Entry 4QVW (X-ray diffraction, 3.00 A resolution); this record covers chains I and Y of the 28 polymer chains in the assembly.

Chain I:
Protein: Proteasome subunit beta type-3
Organism: Saccharomyces cerevisiae
Notes: EC 3.4.25.1
UniProtKB: P25451 (PSB3_YEAST); residues 0-204 here correspond to UniProt positions 1-205 (UniProt number = residue number + 1)
Sequence (205 residues; row label = number of the first residue in the row; numbering starts at 0):
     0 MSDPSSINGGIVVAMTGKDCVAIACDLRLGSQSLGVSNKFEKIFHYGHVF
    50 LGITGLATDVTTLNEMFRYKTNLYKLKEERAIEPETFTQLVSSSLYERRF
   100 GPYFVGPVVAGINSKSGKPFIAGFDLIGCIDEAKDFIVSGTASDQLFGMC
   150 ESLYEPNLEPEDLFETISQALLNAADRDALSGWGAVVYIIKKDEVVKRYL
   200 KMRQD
Not modelled in the structure: 0
Metal / ion sites: Mg2+ site 1: D177, S180; Mg2+ site 2: D204 (shared with A165(Y), D168(Y), S171(Y) of chain Y)
UniProt features mapped onto this chain:
  - modified residue: S30 (Phosphoserine)
  - cross-link: K69 (Glycyl lysine isopeptide (Lys-Gly) (interchain with G-Cter in ubiquitin))

Chain Y:
Protein: Proteasome subunit beta type-5
Organism: Saccharomyces cerevisiae
Notes: EC 3.4.25.1
UniProtKB: P30656 (PSB5_YEAST); residues 1-212 here correspond to UniProt positions 76-287 (UniProt number = residue number + 75)
Sequence (212 residues; each row starts with the number of its first residue):
     1 TTTLAFRFQGGIIVAVDSRATAGNWVASQTVKKVIEINPFLLGTMAGGSA
    51 DCQFWETWLGSQCRLHELREKERISVAAASKILSNLVYQYKGAGLSMGTM
   101 ICGYTRKEGPTIYYVDSDGTRLKGDIFCVGSGQTFAYGVLDSNYKWDLSV
   151 EDALYLGKRSILAAAHRDAYSGGSVNLYHVTEDGWIYHGNHDVGELFWKV
   201 KEEEGSFNNVIG
Construct notes: engineered mutation S49 (Ala124 in P30656)
Glycans and other covalent adducts: bortezomib (BO2) linked to T1
Metal / ion sites: Mg2+: A165, D168, S171 (shared with D204(I) of chain I)
Small-molecule neighbours: bortezomib (BO2; N-[(1R)-1-(dihydroxyboryl)-3-methylbutyl]-N-(pyrazin-2-ylcarbonyl)-L-phenylalaninamide): R19, A20, T21, A22, A27, V31, K33, M45, A46, G47, G48, S49, S131, Y170

Interface between chain I and chain Y:
Pairs across the interface - 43 pairs, chain I then chain Y:
  S5(I) with N24(Y)
  R27(I) with A169(Y)
  S32(I) with R167(Y); D168(Y); A169(Y), hydrogen bond (backbone-backbone); Y170(Y)
  L33(I) with F135(Y), hydrophobic
  G34(I) with R167(Y), hydrogen bond (backbone-side chain)
  V35(I) with R167(Y)
  N37(I) with N209(Y); V210(Y)
  K38(I) with N209(Y), hydrogen bond (side chain-backbone)
  Q144(I) with W25(Y)
  D175(I) with V26(Y); Q29(Y)
  R176(I) with W25(Y); V26(Y), hydrogen bond (side chain-backbone); A27(Y), hydrogen bond (side chain-backbone); S28(Y)
  D177(I) with N24(Y); V26(Y)
  A178(I) with N24(Y), hydrogen bond (backbone-backbone); V26(Y); A169(Y)
  L179(I) with N24(Y)
  W182(I) with H166(Y), hydrogen bond (side chain-backbone); R167(Y)
  K200(I) with W198(Y)
  M201(I) with W198(Y)
  R202(I) with Q29(Y); G173(Y), hydrogen bond (side chain-backbone); D192(Y), salt bridge; G194(Y)
  Q203(I) with H166(Y), hydrogen bond (backbone-side chain); F197(Y); W198(Y); V210(Y)
  D204(I) with R19(Y), salt bridge; A165(Y); S171(Y); G172(Y); G173(Y), hydrogen bond (side chain-backbone); V193(Y)
Also at the interface, not in a pair above, chain I (21 interface residues in all): Q31
Also at the interface, not in a pair above, chain Y (26 interface residues in all): I211, G212

Summary:
21 residues of chain I face 26 of chain Y across their interface, with 10 hydrogen bonds and 2 salt bridges.
Among the polar pairs are R202(I)-D192(Y), D204(I)-R19(Y) and G34(I)-R167(Y). Bortezomib is covalently linked
to T1(Y). D177(I) and S180(I) coordinate Mg2+ site 1.
Here chain I is Proteasome subunit beta type-3 and chain Y is Proteasome subunit beta type-5, both from
Saccharomyces cerevisiae. Entry 4QVW (yCP beta5-A49S-mutant in complex with bortezomib) was determined by
X-ray diffraction together with 4QUX, 4QUY, 4QV0, 4QV1, 4QV3, 4QV4 and 42 further entries from the same study.
